Entry 8FPJ (electron microscopy, 2.74 A resolution); this record covers chains C and E of the 5 polymer chains in the assembly.

Chain C (and E):
Protein: Phosphoprotein
Organism: Human metapneumovirus
Notes: chain E of this document is another copy of the same molecule, construct and numbering; everything in this record applies to it too
Reference sequence: Q8B9Q8 (PHOSP_HMPVC); residues 1-294 here = UniProt positions 1-294
Sequence (310 residues; each row starts with the number of its first residue):
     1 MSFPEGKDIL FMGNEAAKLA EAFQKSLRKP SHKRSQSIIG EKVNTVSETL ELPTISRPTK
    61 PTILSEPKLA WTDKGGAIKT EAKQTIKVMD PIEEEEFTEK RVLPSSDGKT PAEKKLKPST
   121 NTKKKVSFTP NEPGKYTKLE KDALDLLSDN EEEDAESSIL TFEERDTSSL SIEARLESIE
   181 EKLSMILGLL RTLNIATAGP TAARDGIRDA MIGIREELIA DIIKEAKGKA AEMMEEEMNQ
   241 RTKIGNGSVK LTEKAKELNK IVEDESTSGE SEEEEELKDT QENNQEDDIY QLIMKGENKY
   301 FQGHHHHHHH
Unresolved in the structure: 1-170, 234-310 (chain E: 1-172, 194-203, 227-229, 232-310)
Sequence notes: expression tag (295-310)
UniProt features mapped onto this chain:
  - region: Met12 to Arg28 (Binding to monomeric RNA-free nucleoprotein), Lys123 to Phe128 (Binding to host phosphatase PP1), Lys135 to Ser157 (Binding to protein M2-1), Ser169 to Asn194 (Oligomerization and binding to RNA-directed RNA polymerase L), Leu251 to Asp279 (Binding to RNA-directed RNA polymerase L), Gln281 to Met294 (Binding to the N-RNA complex)
  - modified residue (Phosphoserine): Ser106, Ser148, Ser157, Ser158, Ser168, Ser171

Chain C / chain E interface:
Pairs across the interface (8):
  Ala210(C) with Ile214(E)
  Ile214(C) with Leu218(E), hydrophobic
  Glu216(C) with Asp221(E)
  Ile219(C) with Leu218(E), hydrophobic; Asp221(E); Ile222(E), hydrophobic
  Ile223(C) with Ile222(E), hydrophobic; Glu225(E)
Also at the interface, not in a pair above, chain C (7 interface residues in all): Ala220, Ile222

In short:
The interface between chain C and chain E involves 7 residues on one side and 5 on the other.
Both chains are Phosphoprotein (Human metapneumovirus). Entry 8FPJ (Co-structure of the Human
Metapneunomovirus RNA-dependent RNA polymerase with MRK-1) was determined by electron microscopy together with
8FPI from the same study.
